7VBM - chains D and I of the 10 polymer chains in the assembly; structure by electron microscopy, 3.40 A resolution.

== Chain D ==
Protein: Histone H2B type 3-A
From: Mus musculus
Reference sequence: Q9D2U9 (H2B3A_MOUSE); residues 0-125 here correspond to UniProt positions 1-126 (UniProt number = residue number + 1)
Amino-acid sequence (129 residues; each row starts with the number of its first residue; numbers below 1 keep their minus sign (Gly-3 is residue -3)):
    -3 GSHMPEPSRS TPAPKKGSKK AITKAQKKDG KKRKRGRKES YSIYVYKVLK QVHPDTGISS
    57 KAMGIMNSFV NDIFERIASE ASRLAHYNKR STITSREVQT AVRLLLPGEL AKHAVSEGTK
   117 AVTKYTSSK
Unresolved in the structure: -3 to 32, 125
Sequence notes: expression tag (-3 to -1)
Curated features (UniProtKB/Swiss-Prot):
  - modified residue: Pro1 (N-acetylproline), Glu2 (ADP-ribosyl glutamic acid), Ser6 (ADP-ribosylserine), Lys11 (N6-(beta-hydroxybutyryl)lysine), Lys12 (N6-(2-hydroxyisobutyryl)lysine), Ser14 (Phosphoserine), Lys15 (N6-acetyllysine), Lys16 (N6-acetyllysine), Lys20 (N6-(2-hydroxyisobutyryl)lysine), Lys23 (N6-(2-hydroxyisobutyryl)lysine), Lys24 (N6-(2-hydroxyisobutyryl)lysine), Lys34 (N6-(2-hydroxyisobutyryl)lysine), Glu35 (PolyADP-ribosyl glutamic acid), Ser36 (Phosphoserine), Lys43 (N6-(2-hydroxyisobutyryl)lysine), Lys46 (N6-(2-hydroxyisobutyryl)lysine), Lys57 (N6,N6-dimethyllysine), Arg79 (Dimethylated arginine), Lys85 (N6,N6,N6-trimethyllysine), Arg86 (Omega-N-methylarginine) and 5 more in UniProt
  - glycosylation: Ser112 (O-linked (GlcNAc) serine)
  - cross-link (Glycyl lysine isopeptide (Lys-Gly)): Lys20 (interchain with G-Cter in SUMO2), Lys34 (interchain with G-Cter in ubiquitin), Lys120 (interchain with G-Cter in ubiquitin)

== Chain I ==
Molecule: 145-nt DNA strand
From: Mus musculus
Sequence (145 nucleotides; numbered -72 to 72; the number before each row is that of its first residue; numbers below 1 keep their minus sign (DA-72 is residue -72)):
   -72 ATCAGAATCC CGGTGCCGAG GCCGCTCAAT TGGTCGTAGA CAGCTCTAGC ACCGCTTAAA
   -12 CGCACGTACG CGCTGTCCCC CGCGTTTTAA CCGCCAAGGG GATTACTCCC TAGTCTCCAG
    48 GCACGTGTCA GATATATACA TCGAT
Unresolved in the structure: -72 to -65, 62-72

== Chain D / chain I interface ==
Contacting residue pairs (12):
  Arg33(D) - DT-47(I)  hydrogen bond to the base
  Arg33(D) - DC-46(I)  sugar contact
  Tyr42(D) - DG-53(I)  hydrogen bond to the phosphate
  Tyr42(D) - DG-52(I)  phosphate contact
  Gly53(D) - DG-53(I)  phosphate contact
  Ile54(D) - DA-54(I)  sugar contact
  Ile54(D) - DG-53(I)  hydrogen bond to the phosphate
  Ser56(D) - DA-54(I)  hydrogen bond to the phosphate
  Arg86(D) - DG-34(I)  phosphate contact
  Arg86(D) - DA-33(I)  salt bridge to the phosphate
  Ser87(D) - DG-34(I)  hydrogen bond to the phosphate
  Thr88(D) - DG-34(I)  hydrogen bond to the phosphate
Also at the interface, not in a pair above, chain D (10 interface residues in all): Lys46, Ser55
Also at the interface, not in a pair above, chain I (8 interface residues in all): DC-48

== In short ==
10 residues of chain D and 8 residues of chain I are in contact, with 6 hydrogen bonds and 1 salt bridge.
Polar contacts include Arg33(D)-DT-47(I), Tyr42(D)-DG-53(I) and Ile54(D)-DG-53(I).
Here chain D is Histone H2B type 3-A and chain I is a 145-nt DNA strand, both from Mus musculus. Entry 7VBM
(The mouse nucleosome structure containing H3mm18 aided by PL2-6 scFv) was determined by electron microscopy
(same publication as 7DBH).
